7N8N - chains D and I of the 6 polymer chains in the assembly; structure by electron microscopy, 3.89 A resolution.

Chain D:
Protein: Histone H2B-H2A doublet
Reference sequence: A0A097I2B5 (A0A097I2B5_9VIRU); residues 23-290 here correspond to UniProt positions 2-269 (UniProt number = residue number - 21)
Amino-acid sequence (297 residues; row label = number of the first residue in the row; numbers below 1 keep their minus sign (Met-6 is residue -6)):
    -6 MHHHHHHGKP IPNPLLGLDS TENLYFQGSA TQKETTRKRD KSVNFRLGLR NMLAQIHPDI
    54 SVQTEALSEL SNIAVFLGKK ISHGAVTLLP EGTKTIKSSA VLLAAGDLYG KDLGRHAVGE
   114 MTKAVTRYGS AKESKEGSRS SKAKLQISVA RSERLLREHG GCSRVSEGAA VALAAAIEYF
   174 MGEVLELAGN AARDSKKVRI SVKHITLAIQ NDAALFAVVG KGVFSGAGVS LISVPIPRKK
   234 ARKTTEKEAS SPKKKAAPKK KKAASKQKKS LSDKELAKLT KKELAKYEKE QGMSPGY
Not modelled in the structure: -6 to 29, 232-290
Construct notes: expression tag (-6 to 22)

Chain I:
Molecule: 147-nt DNA strand
From: Escherichia coli
Sequence (147 nucleotides; each row starts with the number of its first residue; numbers below 1 keep their minus sign (DA-73 is residue -73)):
   -73 ATCTGAGAAT CCGGTGCCGA GGCCGCTCAA TTGGTCGTAG ACAGCTCTAG CACCGCTTAA
   -13 ACGCACGTAC GCGCTGTCCC CCGCGTTTTA ACCGCCAAGG GGATTACTCC CTAGTCTCCA
    47 GGCACGTGTC AGATATATAC ATCCGAT
Not modelled in the structure: -73 to -65, 61-73

Chain D / chain I interface:
Residue-residue contacts - 22 pairs, chain D then chain I:
  Arg30(D) - DT-26(I)  salt bridge to the phosphate
  Asp33(D) - DC49(I)  phosphate contact
  Asp33(D) - DA50(I)  phosphate contact
  Arg39(D) - DC49(I)  salt bridge to the phosphate
  Leu40(D) - DG48(I)  phosphate contact
  Leu40(D) - DC49(I)  phosphate contact
  Asn44(D) - DG48(I)  phosphate contact
  Arg132(D) - DC44(I)  hydrogen bond to the base
  Arg132(D) - DC45(I)  hydrogen bond to the sugar
  Arg150(D) - DT38(I)  phosphate contact
  Arg150(D) - DA39(I)  salt bridge to the phosphate
  Arg157(D) - DT38(I)  hydrogen bond to the phosphate
  Arg157(D) - DA39(I)  salt bridge to the phosphate
  Val158(D) - DT38(I)  phosphate contact
  Val158(D) - DA39(I)  phosphate contact
  Ser159(D) - DT38(I)  sugar contact
  Glu160(D) - DT38(I)  hydrogen bond to the phosphate
  Gly161(D) - DT38(I)  phosphate contact
  Lys190(D) - DG58(I)  salt bridge to the phosphate
  Val191(D) - DG58(I)  hydrogen bond to the phosphate
  Arg192(D) - DA57(I)  hydrogen bond to the phosphate
  Arg192(D) - DG58(I)  salt bridge to the phosphate
Also at the interface, not in a pair above, chain D (17 interface residues in all): Asn37, Ser156
Also at the interface, not in a pair above, chain I (13 interface residues in all): DC37, DA46, DA59

Overview:
17 residues of chain D and 13 residues of chain I are in contact, with 6 hydrogen bonds and 6 salt bridges.
Polar pairs include Arg132(D)-DC44(I), Arg132(D)-DC45(I) and Arg157(D)-DT38(I).
Here chain D is Histone H2B-H2A doublet and chain I is a 147-nt DNA strand (Escherichia coli). Entry 7N8N
(Melbournevirus nucleosome like particle) was determined by electron microscopy.
